4RHY - chains A and D of the 4 polymer chains in the assembly; structure by X-ray diffraction, 2.32 A resolution.

Chain A (and D):
Name: Hypoxanthine-guanine phosphoribosyltransferase
Notes: chain D of this document is another copy of the same molecule, construct and numbering; everything in this record applies to it too
Reference sequence: A5U8U8 (A5U8U8_MYCTA); residues 2-202 here correspond to UniProt positions 16-216 (UniProt number = residue number + 14)
Sequence (201 residues; each row starts with the number of its first residue):
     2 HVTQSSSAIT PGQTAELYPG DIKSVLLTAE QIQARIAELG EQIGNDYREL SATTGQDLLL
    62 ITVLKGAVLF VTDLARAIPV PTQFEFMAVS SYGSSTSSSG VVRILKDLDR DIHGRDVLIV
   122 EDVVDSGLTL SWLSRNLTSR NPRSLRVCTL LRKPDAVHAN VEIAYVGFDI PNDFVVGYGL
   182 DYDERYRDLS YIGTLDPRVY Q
Not modelled in the structure: 2-16, 51-55, 94-101, 202 (chain D: 2-17, 50-52, 96-99)
Metal / ion sites: Mg2+ site 1: Glu-122, Asp-123; Mg2+ site 2: Asp-182 (together with 3QG)
Small-molecule neighbours: 3QG ([2-({2-[bis(2-phosphonoethyl)amino]ethyl}[2-(6-oxo-3,6-dihydro-9H-purin-9-yl)ethyl]amino)ethyl]phosphonic acid): Leu-65, Lys-66, Gly-67, Ser-92, Asp-123, Val-124, Val-125, Asp-126, Ser-127, Gly-128, Leu-129, Thr-130, Lys-154, Asp-174, Phe-175, Val-176, Leu-181, Asp-182, Arg-188

How chain A and chain D interact:
Residue-residue contacts (23; chain A residue first):
  Tyr-93(A) / Asp-108(D)
  Tyr-93(A) / Leu-109(D)  hydrogen bond (side chain-backbone)
  Tyr-93(A) / Asp-110(D)
  Tyr-93(A) / Arg-111(D)
  Tyr-93(A) / Asp-112(D)
  Tyr-93(A) / Arg-141(D)  hydrogen bond
  Val-102(A) / Asp-112(D)
  Arg-104(A) / Asp-108(D)  hydrogen bond (side chain-backbone)
  Arg-104(A) / Leu-109(D)  hydrogen bond (side chain-backbone)
  Arg-104(A) / Asp-110(D)  salt bridge
  Ile-105(A) / Asp-108(D)  hydrogen bond (backbone-side chain)
  Asp-108(A) / Tyr-93(D)
  Asp-108(A) / Arg-104(D)
  Asp-108(A) / Ile-105(D)  hydrogen bond (side chain-backbone)
  Leu-109(A) / Tyr-93(D)  hydrogen bond (backbone-side chain)
  Leu-109(A) / Arg-104(D)
  Asp-110(A) / Tyr-93(D)
  Asp-110(A) / Arg-104(D)  salt bridge
  Arg-111(A) / Tyr-93(D)
  Asp-112(A) / Tyr-93(D)
  Asp-112(A) / Val-102(D)
  Arg-136(A) / Ser-140(D)
  Arg-141(A) / Tyr-93(D)  hydrogen bond
Other interface residues (no listed pair), chain A (13 interface residues in all): Val-103, Ser-140
Other interface residues (no listed pair), chain D (14 interface residues in all): Val-103, Lys-107, Arg-136

Overview:
13 residues of chain A and 14 residues of chain D are in contact; the contacts include 8 hydrogen bonds and 2
salt bridges. Polar pairs include Arg-104(A)/Asp-110(D), Tyr-93(A)/Leu-109(D) and Tyr-93(A)/Arg-141(D). Bound
to chain A: compound 3QG. Glu-122(A) and Asp-123(A) form the Mg2+ site 1.
Chain A and chain D are both Hypoxanthine-guanine phosphoribosyltransferase; the structure, Crystal structures
of Mycobacterium tuberculosis 6-oxopurine phosphoribosyltransferase which is a potential target for drug
development against ..., was determined by X-ray diffraction (same publication as 4RHT, 4RHU and 4RHX).
